5YRF - chains A and B; structure by X-ray diffraction, 1.70 A resolution.

== Chain A ==
Name: PPL3-A
From: Pteria penguin
Reference sequence: B6F0T7 (B6F0T7_PTEPN); residues 20-161 here = UniProt positions 20-161
Amino-acid sequence (142 residues; each row starts with the number of its first residue):
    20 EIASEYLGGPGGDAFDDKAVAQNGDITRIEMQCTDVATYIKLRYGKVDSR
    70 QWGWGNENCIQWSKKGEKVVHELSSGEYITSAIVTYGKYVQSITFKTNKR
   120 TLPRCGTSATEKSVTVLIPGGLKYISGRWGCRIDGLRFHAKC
Cystine bridges: C52-C124, C78-C150
Differences from the reference sequence: conflict E20 (Gln in B6F0T7), I21 (Val in B6F0T7)
Small-molecule neighbours: alpha-D-glucopyranose (GLC): G30, G31, Y108, W148, G149, C150, R151, D153

== Chain B ==
Name: PPL3-A
From: Pteria penguin
Reference sequence: B6F0T7 (B6F0T7_PTEPN); residue numbers follow UniProt; this construct covers 20-161
Amino-acid sequence (142 residues; each row starts with the number of its first residue):
    20 EVASEYLGGPGGDAFDDKAVAQNGDITRIEMQCTDVATYIKLRYGKVDSR
    70 QWGWGNENCIQWSKKGEKVVHELSSGEYITSAIVTYGKYVQSITFKTNKR
   120 TLPRCGTSATEKSVTVLIPGGLKYISGRWGCRIDGLRFHAKC
Cystine bridges: C52-C124, C78-C150
Modified / non-standard residues: E20 (pyroglutamic acid; PCA)

== How chain A and chain B interact ==
Disulfides between the chains: C161(A)-C161(B)
Residue-residue contacts (25):
  I21(A) - P138(B)
  I21(A) - G139(B)
  A22(A) - P138(B)
  S23(A) - P138(B)
  E24(A) - L136(B)
  T99(A) - V21(B)
  K115(A) - E24(B)  salt bridge
  V133(A) - T134(B)
  T134(A) - T134(B)  hydrogen bond (backbone-backbone)
  T134(A) - V135(B)
  T134(A) - L136(B)  hydrogen bond (backbone-backbone)
  V135(A) - L136(B)
  L136(A) - A22(B)
  L136(A) - S23(B)
  L136(A) - L136(B)  hydrogen bond (backbone-backbone)
  L136(A) - I137(B)  hydrophobic
  L136(A) - P138(B)
  L136(A) - F157(B)
  I137(A) - V21(B)
  P138(A) - P138(B)
  P138(A) - A159(B)  hydrophobic
  P138(A) - C161(B)
  G139(A) - V21(B)
  G139(A) - C161(B)  hydrogen bond (backbone-backbone)
  C161(A) - C161(B)  disulfide
Interface residues without a listed pair, chain A (18 interface residues in all): L26, I102, S132, G140
Interface residues without a listed pair, chain B (15 interface residues in all): V133, K160

== In short ==
18 residues of chain A and 15 residues of chain B are in contact; the contacts include 1 disulfide bond, 4
hydrogen bonds and 1 salt bridge. Polar pairs include K115(A)-E24(B), G139(A)-C161(B) and T134(A)-T134(B).
Chain A binds alpha-D-glucopyranose.
Chain A is PPL3-A and chain B is PPL3-A, both from Pteria penguin; the structure, PPL3A-trehalose complex, was
determined by X-ray diffraction, deposited together with 5YRE, 5YRG, 5YRH and 5YRI.
